PDB entry 6BKG | X-ray diffraction, 2.40 A resolution | chains A and D of the 4 polymer chains in the assembly

# Chain A
Molecule: DNA ligase 4
From: Homo sapiens
Notes: EC 6.5.1.1
UniProtKB: P49917 (DNLI4_HUMAN); numbering as in UniProt (aligned over 1-620)
Amino-acid sequence (621 residues; numbered 0 to 620; the number before each row is that of its first residue; numbering starts at 0):
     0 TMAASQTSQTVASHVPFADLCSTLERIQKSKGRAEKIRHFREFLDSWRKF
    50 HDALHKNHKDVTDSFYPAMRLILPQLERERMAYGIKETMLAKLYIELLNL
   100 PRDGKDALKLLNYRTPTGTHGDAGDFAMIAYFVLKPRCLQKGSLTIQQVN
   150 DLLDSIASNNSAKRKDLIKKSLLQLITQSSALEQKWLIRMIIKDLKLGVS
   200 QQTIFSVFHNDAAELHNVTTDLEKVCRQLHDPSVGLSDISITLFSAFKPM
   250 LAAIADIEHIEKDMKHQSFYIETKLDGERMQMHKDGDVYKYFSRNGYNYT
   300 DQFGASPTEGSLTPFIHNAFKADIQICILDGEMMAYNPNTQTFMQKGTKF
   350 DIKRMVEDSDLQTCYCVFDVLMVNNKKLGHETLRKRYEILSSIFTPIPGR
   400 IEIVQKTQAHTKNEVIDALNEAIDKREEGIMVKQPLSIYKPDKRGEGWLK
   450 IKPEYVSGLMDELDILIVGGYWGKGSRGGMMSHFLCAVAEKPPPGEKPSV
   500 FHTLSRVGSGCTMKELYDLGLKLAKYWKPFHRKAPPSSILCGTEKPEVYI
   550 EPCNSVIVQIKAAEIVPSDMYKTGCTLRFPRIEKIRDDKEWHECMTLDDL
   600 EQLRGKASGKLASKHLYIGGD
Not modelled in the structure: 0-6, 57-58, 117-119, 138, 355-358, 617-620
Sequence notes: expression tag (0)
Curated features (UniProtKB/Swiss-Prot):
  - region: Leu610 to Asp620 (Required for catalytic activity)
  - active site: Lys273 (N6-AMP-lysine intermediate)
  - binding site (ATP): Glu271, Thr272, Lys273, Leu274, Arg278, Glu331, Lys345, Phe367, Glu427, Lys432, Lys449, Lys451
  - binding site (Mg(2+)): Glu331, Glu427
  - natural variant: Arg278 (R278H: In LIG4S and leukemia), Gln433 (deletion: In RSSCID), Gly469 (G469E: In LIG4S)
Ion coordination: Na+: Gly509 (shared with DG5(D) of chain D)
Ligand contacts: adenosine monophosphate (AMP): Leu250, Ala251, Glu271, Thr272, Lys273, Leu274, Arg278, Arg293, Glu331, Phe367, Val403, Met430, Lys432, Arg443, Trp447, Lys449, Lys451
From the paper describing this entry:
  - conformationally variable residues (order/disorder transition): Lys345 to Met354, Gly604 to Tyr616
  - binding site for the 18-nt DNA strand: Lys348
  - binding site for the 11-nt DNA strand: Lys345
  - contacts within the chain: Thr9-Gln146 (hydrogen bond), Arg113-Glu546 (salt bridge), Asp275-Arg577 (salt bridge), Gln344-Lys609 (hydrogen bond), Glu563-Lys609 (hydrogen bond), Asp423-His614 (hydrogen bond)
  - catalytic residues: Asp275, Glu331, Glu427 (proposed by the authors, not directly observed)
  - binding site for the 7-nt DNA strand (chain D): Arg293, Phe578
  - binding site for adenosine monophosphate: Lys273, Lys449, Lys451
  - mutagenesis - R113A, R577A, F578A: unchanged catalytic activity
  - mutagenesis - R113A/E546A, E546A: decreased catalytic activity
  - mutagenesis - K273A, D275A, D275A/R577A, R293A, E331A, E427A, R443A, K449A, K451A: abolished catalytic activity
  - mutagenesis - K273A: unchanged catalytic activity on pre-adenylated substrates
  - disease-associated variants - T9I: decreased stability (proposed by the authors, not directly observed)
  - disease-associated variants - W447C (citing earlier work)
  - mutagenesis - R443A, K449A, K451A: increased catalytic activity on pre-adenylated

# Chain D
Molecule: 7-nt DNA strand
Sequence (7 nucleotides; numbered 2 to 8; the number before each row is that of its first residue):
     2 GTCGGAC
Covalent attachments: adenosine monophosphate (AMP) linked to DG2
Ion coordination: Na+: DG5 (shared with Gly509(A) of chain A)

# Interface between chain A and chain D
Pairs across the interface - 17 pairs, chain A then chain D:
  Lys273(A) with DG2(D), salt bridge to the phosphate
  Arg293(A) with DG2(D), salt bridge to the phosphate
  Lys449(A) with DT3(D), salt bridge to the phosphate
  Lys451(A) with DG2(D), hydrogen bond to the phosphate; DT3(D), salt bridge to the phosphate
  Tyr454(A) with DT3(D), hydrogen bond to the phosphate
  Gly509(A) with DC4(D), phosphate contact; DG5(D), phosphate contact
  Cys510(A) with DG5(D), sugar contact
  Thr511(A) with DG5(D), phosphate contact; DG6(D), phosphate contact
  Met512(A) with DG5(D), phosphate contact; DG6(D), hydrogen bond to the phosphate
  Phe578(A) with DG2(D), sugar contact
  Arg580(A) with DT3(D), hydrogen bond to the phosphate; DC4(D), salt bridge to the phosphate
  Glu582(A) with DC4(D), phosphate contact
Also at the interface, not in a pair above, chain A (18 interface residues in all): Arg32, Gly197, Arg443, Glu453, Ser508, Lys560
Also at the interface, not in a pair above, chain D (6 interface residues in all): DC8

# Overview
18 residues of chain A face 6 of chain D across their interface; the contacts include 4 hydrogen bonds and 5
salt bridges. Polar pairs include Lys451(A)-DG2(D), Tyr454(A)-DT3(D) and Met512(A)-DG6(D). From the paper:
catalytic residues Asp275(A), Glu331(A) and Glu427(A); K273A, D275A and D275A/R577A of chain A, among others,
abolish catalytic activity; 15 substitutions were tested in all.
Chain A is DNA ligase 4 (Homo sapiens) and chain D is a 7-nt DNA strand; the structure, Human LigIV catalytic
domain with bound DNA-adenylate intermediate in closed conformation, was determined by X-ray diffraction,
deposited together with 6BKF.
